Entry 3EJ7 (X-ray diffraction, 1.90 A resolution); this record covers chains D and F of the 6 polymer chains in the assembly.

[Chain D (and F)]
Molecule: Beta-subunit of trans-3-chloroacrylic acid dehalogenase
Organism: Pseudomonas pavonaceae
Notes: chain F of this document is another copy of the same molecule, construct and numbering; everything in this record applies to it too
UniProtKB: Q9EV84 (Q9EV84_PSEPV); residues 1-70 here correspond to UniProt positions 2-71 (UniProt number = residue number + 1)
Chain sequence (70 residues; numbered 1 to 70; the number before each row is that of its first residue):
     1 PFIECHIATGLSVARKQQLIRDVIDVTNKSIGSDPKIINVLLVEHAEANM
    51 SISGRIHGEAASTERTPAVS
Unresolved in the structure: 58-70 (chain F: 60-70)
Reported in the primary citation:
  - catalytic residues: Pro-1 (citing earlier work)

[Interface between chain D and chain F]
Residue-residue contacts (27):
  His-6(D) with Glu-4(F), salt bridge; Leu-41(F)
  His-45(D) with Leu-41(F); Val-43(F)
  Ala-48(D) with Ile-20(F)
  Asn-49(D) with Lys-16(F); Ile-20(F); Leu-41(F); Leu-42(F), hydrogen bond (backbone-backbone); Glu-44(F), hydrogen bond
  Met-50(D) with Val-40(F); Leu-41(F), hydrophobic
  Ser-51(D) with Ile-20(F); Ile-24(F); Asn-39(F); Val-40(F), hydrogen bond (backbone-backbone)
  Ile-52(D) with Asn-39(F)
  Ser-53(D) with Pro-35(F); Lys-36(F), hydrogen bond (side chain-backbone); Asn-39(F)
  Gly-54(D) with Ile-24(F); Pro-35(F), hydrogen bond (backbone-backbone); Lys-36(F); Ile-38(F), hydrogen bond (backbone-backbone)
  Ile-56(D) with Gln-17(F); Ile-20(F), hydrophobic; Arg-21(F)
Also at the interface, not in a pair above, chain F (18 interface residues in all): Phe-2, Val-13, Ile-37

[Summary]
Chain D and chain F form an interface of 10 and 18 residues respectively, with 6 hydrogen bonds and 1 salt
bridge. Among the polar pairs are His-6(D)/Glu-4(F), Asn-49(D)/Glu-44(F) and Ser-53(D)/Lys-36(F). From the
paper: the catalytic residue Pro-1(D).
Both chains are Beta-subunit of trans-3-chloroacrylic acid dehalogenase (Pseudomonas pavonaceae). Entry 3EJ7
(Structural and mechanistic analysis of trans-3-chloroacrylic acid dehalogenase activity) was determined by
X-ray diffraction, deposited together with 3EJ3 and 3EJ9.
